PDB entry 4HN4 | X-ray diffraction, 1.64 A resolution | chains A and B

== Chain A ==
Name: Tryptophan synthase alpha chain
From: Salmonella enterica subsp. enterica serovar Typhimurium
Notes: EC 4.2.1.20
UniProt: P00929 (TRPA_SALTY); residue numbers follow UniProt; this construct covers 1-268
Sequence (268 residues; row label = number of the first residue in the row):
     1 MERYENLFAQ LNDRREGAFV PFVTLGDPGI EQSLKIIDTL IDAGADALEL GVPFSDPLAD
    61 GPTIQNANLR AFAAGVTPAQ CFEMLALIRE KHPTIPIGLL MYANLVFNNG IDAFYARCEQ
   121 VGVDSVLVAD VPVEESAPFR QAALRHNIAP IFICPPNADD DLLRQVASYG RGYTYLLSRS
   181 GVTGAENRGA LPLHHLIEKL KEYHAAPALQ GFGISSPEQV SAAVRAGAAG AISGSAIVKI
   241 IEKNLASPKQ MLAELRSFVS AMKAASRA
Swiss-Prot annotation at these positions:
  - active site (Proton acceptor): E49, D60
Small-molecule neighbours: F9F (2-({[4-(trifluoromethoxy)phenyl]sulfonyl}amino)ethyl dihydrogen phosphate): F22, E49, A59, D60, I64, L100, L127, A129, I153, Y175, L177, R179, T183, G184, A185, F212, G213, I214, I232, S233, G234, S235
Reported in the primary citation:
  - conformationally variable residues (order/disorder transition): R179 to L193

== Chain B ==
Name: Tryptophan synthase beta chain
From: Salmonella enterica subsp. enterica serovar Typhimurium
Notes: EC 4.2.1.20
UniProt: P0A2K1 (TRPB_SALTY); numbering as in UniProt (aligned over 1-397)
Sequence (397 residues; row label = number of the first residue in the row):
     1 MTTLLNPYFG EFGGMYVPQI LMPALNQLEE AFVSAQKDPE FQAQFADLLK NYAGRPTALT
    61 KCQNITAGTR TTLYLKREDL LHGGAHKTNQ VLGQALLAKR MGKSEIIAET GAGQHGVASA
   121 LASALLGLKC RIYMGAKDVE RQSPNVFRMR LMGAEVIPVH SGSATLKDAC NEALRDWSGS
   181 YETAHYMLGT AAGPHPYPTI VREFQRMIGE ETKAQILDKE GRLPDAVIAC VGGGSNAIGM
   241 FADFINDTSV GLIGVEPGGH GIETGEHGAP LKHGRVGIYF GMKAPMMQTA DGQIEESYSI
   301 SAGLDFPSVG PQHAYLNSIG RADYVSITDD EALEAFKTLC RHEGIIPALE SSHALAHALK
   361 MMREQPEKEQ LLVVNLSGRG DKDIFTVHDI LKARGEI
Unresolved in the structure: 1, 397
Swiss-Prot annotation at these positions:
  - modified residue: K87 (N6-(pyridoxal phosphate)lysine)
Metal / ion sites: Cs+ site 1: T66, T69, T71; Cs+ site 2: V231, G232, E256, G268, L304, F306, S308
Small-molecule neighbours:
  - 0JO (2-{[(E)-{3-hydroxy-2-methyl-5-[(phosphonooxy)methyl]pyridin-4-yl}methylidene]amino}prop-2-enoic acid): A85, H86, K87, E109, T110, G111, A112, G113, Q114, H115, L166, G189, T190, C230, V231, G232, G233, G234, S235, N236, G303, L304, A348, E350, S351, S377, G378
  - bicine (BCN), molecule 1: T248, S249, V250, G251, L252, G320, R321, A322, D323
  - bicine (BCN), molecule 2: G259, H260, G261, E263, T328, D329, D330
  - bicine (BCN), molecule 3: T289, A290, D291, Q293
Reported in the primary citation:
  - contacts within the chain: R141-D305 (salt bridge)

== Interface between chain A and chain B ==
Pairs across the interface (63):
  P53(A) - Q293(B)  hydrogen bond (backbone-side chain)
  F54(A) - G292(B)
  F54(A) - Q293(B)
  S55(A) - Q293(B)  hydrogen bond (backbone-side chain)
  S55(A) - I294(B)  hydrogen bond (side chain-backbone)
  D56(A) - K167(B)  salt bridge
  D56(A) - N171(B)  hydrogen bond
  D56(A) - Y279(B)
  D56(A) - I294(B)
  P57(A) - R175(B)  hydrogen bond (backbone-side chain)
  L58(A) - P18(B)
  L58(A) - N171(B)
  L58(A) - L174(B)  hydrophobic
  L58(A) - R175(B)
  D60(A) - R175(B)  hydrogen bond (backbone-side chain)
  Q65(A) - R175(B)
  F72(A) - Q293(B)
  T77(A) - D291(B)
  P78(A) - D291(B)
  A103(A) - I278(B)  hydrophobic
  N104(A) - G277(B)
  N104(A) - I278(B)  hydrogen bond (side chain-backbone)
  N104(A) - Q288(B)  hydrogen bond
  N104(A) - G292(B)  hydrogen bond (side chain-backbone)
  L105(A) - D291(B)
  L105(A) - G292(B)
  L105(A) - Q293(B)
  F107(A) - V276(B)
  F107(A) - I278(B)  hydrophobic
  F107(A) - K283(B)
  N108(A) - R275(B)  hydrogen bond
  N108(A) - Q288(B)
  N108(A) - A290(B)  hydrogen bond (side chain-backbone)
  N108(A) - D291(B)  hydrogen bond (side chain-backbone)
  N108(A) - G292(B)
  N109(A) - A290(B)
  A129(A) - P18(B)
  D130(A) - Y16(B)
  D130(A) - V17(B)  hydrogen bond (backbone-backbone)
  P132(A) - M15(B)
  P132(A) - V17(B)
  P132(A) - Q19(B)
  P132(A) - M22(B)  hydrophobic
  V133(A) - Q19(B)  hydrogen bond (backbone-side chain)
  E134(A) - Q19(B)  hydrogen bond
  E134(A) - M22(B)
  E135(A) - Y8(B)  hydrogen bond
  E135(A) - G14(B)
  E135(A) - M15(B)  hydrogen bond (side chain-backbone)
  E135(A) - Y16(B)  hydrogen bond
  I153(A) - Q19(B)
  P155(A) - Q19(B)
  P155(A) - I20(B)  hydrophobic
  N157(A) - E182(B)
  L162(A) - Q19(B)
  S180(A) - I20(B)
  S180(A) - S178(B)
  S180(A) - G179(B)
  S180(A) - Y181(B)
  G181(A) - S178(B)  hydrogen bond (backbone-backbone)
  G181(A) - G179(B)
  V182(A) - R175(B)
  V182(A) - S178(B)
Other interface residues (no listed pair), chain A (35 interface residues in all): A59, V131, F139, P156, L177
Other interface residues (no listed pair), chain B (33 interface residues in all): T2, E11, E172, T289

== Overview ==
35 residues of chain A face 33 of chain B across their interface, with 19 hydrogen bonds and 1 salt bridge.
Polar pairs include D56(A)-K167(B), P53(A)-Q293(B) and S55(A)-Q293(B). Ligands of chain A: compound F9F. The
paper reports conformational variability at R179(A); contacts within the chain involving R141(B) and D305(B).
Chain A is Tryptophan synthase alpha chain and chain B is Tryptophan synthase beta chain, both from Salmonella
enterica subsp. enterica serovar Typhimurium; the structure, Tryptophan synthase in complex with alpha
aminoacrylate E(A-A) form and the F9 inhibitor in the alpha ..., was determined by X-ray diffraction (same
publication as 4HT3, 4KKX, 4HPJ and 4HPX).
